Entry 9DMK (electron microscopy, 2.46 A resolution); this record covers chains C and D of the 7 polymer chains in the assembly.

== Chain C ==
Molecule: Acetylcholine receptor subunit alpha
From: Homo sapiens
UniProtKB: P02708 (ACHA_HUMAN); residues -19 to 437 here correspond to UniProt positions 1-457 (UniProt number = residue number + 20)
Amino-acid sequence (457 residues; row label = number of the first residue in the row; numbers below 1 keep their minus sign (Met-19 is residue -19)):
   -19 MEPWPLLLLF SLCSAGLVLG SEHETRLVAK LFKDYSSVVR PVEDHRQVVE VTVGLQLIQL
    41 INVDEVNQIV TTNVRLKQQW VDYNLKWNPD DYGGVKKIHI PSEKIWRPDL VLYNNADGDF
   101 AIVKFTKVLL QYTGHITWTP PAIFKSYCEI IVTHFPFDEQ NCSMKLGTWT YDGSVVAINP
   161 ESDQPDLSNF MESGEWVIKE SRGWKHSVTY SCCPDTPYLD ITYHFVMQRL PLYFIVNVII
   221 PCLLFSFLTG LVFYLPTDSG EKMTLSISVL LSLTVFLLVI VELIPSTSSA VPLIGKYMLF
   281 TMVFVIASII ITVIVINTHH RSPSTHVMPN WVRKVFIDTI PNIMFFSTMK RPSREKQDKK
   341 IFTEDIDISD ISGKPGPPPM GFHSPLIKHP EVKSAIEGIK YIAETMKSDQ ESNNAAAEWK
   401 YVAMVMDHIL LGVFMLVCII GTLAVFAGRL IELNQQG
Disordered / not traced: -19 to 0, 331-365, 437
Swiss-Prot annotation at these positions:
  - glycosylation: Asn141 (N-linked (GlcNAc...) asparagine)
Disulfides: Cys128-Cys142
Covalently attached groups: glycan linked to Asn141

== Chain D ==
Molecule: Acetylcholine receptor subunit delta
From: Homo sapiens
UniProtKB: Q07001 (ACHD_HUMAN); residues -20 to 496 here correspond to UniProt positions 1-517 (UniProt number = residue number + 21)
Amino-acid sequence (517 residues; row label = number of the first residue in the row; numbers below 1 keep their minus sign (Met-20 is residue -20)):
   -20 MEGPVLTLGL LAALAVCGSW GLNEEERLIR HLFQEKGYNK ELRPVAHKEE SVDVALALTL
    40 SNLISLKEVE ETLTTNVWIE HGWTDNRLKW NAEEFGNISV LRLPPDMVWL PEIVLENNND
   100 GSFQISYSCN VLVYHYGFVY WLPPAIFRSS CPISVTYFPF DWQNCSLKFS SLKYTAKEIT
   160 LSLKQDAKEN RTYPVEWIII DPEGFTENGE WEIVHRPARV NVDPRAPLDS PSRQDITFYL
   220 IIRRKPLFYI INILVPCVLI SFMVNLVFYL PADSGEKTSV AISVLLAQSV FLLLISKRLP
   280 ATSMAIPLIG KFLLFGMVLV TMVVVICVIV LNIHFRTPST HVLSEGVKKL FLETLPELLH
   340 MSRPAEDGPS PGALVRRSSS LGYISKAEEY FLLKSRSDLM FEKQSERHGL ARRLTTARRP
   400 PASSEQAQQE LFNELKPAVD GANFIVNHMR DQNNYNEEKD SWNRVARTVD RLCLFVVTPV
   460 MVVGTAWIFL QGVYNQPPPQ PFPGDPYSYN VQDKRFI
Disordered / not traced: -20 to 0, 345-407
Swiss-Prot annotation at these positions:
  - modified residue: Tyr369 (Phosphotyrosine)
  - glycosylation (N-linked (GlcNAc...) asparagine): Asn76, Asn143
Disulfides: Cys130-Cys144
Covalently attached groups: N-acetylglucosamine (NAG) linked to Asn143

== Chain C / chain D interface ==
Residue-residue contacts (104; chain C residue first):
  Val18(C) with Ile8(D), hydrophobic; Pro83(D), hydrophobic
  Val19(C) with Leu1(D), hydrophobic; Glu4(D); Ile8(D), hydrophobic
  Arg20(C) with Leu1(D); Glu4(D), salt bridge
  Val22(C) with Leu1(D)
  Asp24(C) with Leu1(D)
  His25(C) with Leu1(D); Glu3(D); Glu4(D); Gly75(D), hydrogen bond (side chain-backbone); Ile77(D)
  Asn47(C) with Ser44(D)
  Gln48(C) with Glu186(D); Gly188(D)
  Asp89(C) with Tyr106(D)
  Val91(C) with Tyr106(D), hydrophobic
  Tyr93(C) with Ser40(D); Trp57(D)
  Asn95(C) with Asn41(D), hydrogen bond (backbone-side chain); Asn55(D), hydrogen bond (backbone-side chain)
  Ala96(C) with Asn41(D); Ile43(D); Asn55(D); Ile125(D)
  Asp97(C) with Ile125(D)
  Phe100(C) with Asn55(D); Pro123(D), hydrophobic; Ala124(D); Ile125(D), hydrophobic
  Ala101(C) with Tyr106(D), hydrophobic
  Tyr127(C) with Asn41(D); Leu42(D), hydrogen bond (side chain-backbone); Thr185(D)
  Glu129(C) with Thr185(D)
  Trp149(C) with Trp57(D); Cys108(D); Leu121(D), hydrogen bond (side chain-backbone); Pro123(D)
  Thr150(C) with Arg81(D), hydrogen bond (backbone-side chain); Cys108(D); Asn109(D), hydrogen bond; Leu111(D)
  Tyr151(C) with Arg81(D)
  Asp152(C) with Arg81(D), salt bridge
  Gly240(C) with Glu255(D)
  Glu241(C) with Glu255(D)
  Met243(C) with Glu255(D); Val259(D), hydrophobic
  Thr244(C) with Glu255(D)
  Ile247(C) with Val259(D), hydrophobic; Ser262(D)
  Leu251(C) with Ser262(D); Leu265(D), hydrophobic
  Thr254(C) with Val269(D); Phe270(D)
  Leu257(C) with Asn231(D); Phe270(D), hydrophobic
  Ile264(C) with Phe227(D), hydrophobic; Asn231(D)
  Pro265(C) with Phe227(D)
  Ser266(C) with Phe227(D)
  Thr267(C) with Gly188(D); Phe227(D)
  Ser268(C) with Gly188(D), hydrogen bond (backbone-backbone); Lys224(D), hydrogen bond (side chain-backbone); Leu226(D), hydrogen bond (side chain-backbone); Phe227(D), hydrogen bond (side chain-backbone)
  Ser269(C) with Gly188(D)
  Leu279(C) with Ile230(D), hydrophobic; Val234(D), hydrophobic
  Met282(C) with Pro235(D), hydrophobic
  Ile286(C) with Leu238(D), hydrophobic
  Ile289(C) with Met242(D), hydrophobic
  Ile290(C) with Leu245(D), hydrophobic
  Val293(C) with Leu245(D); Leu249(D), hydrophobic
  Ile296(C) with Leu249(D), hydrophobic; Pro250(D)
  Asn297(C) with Tyr248(D), hydrogen bond (side chain-backbone)
  His300(C) with Pro250(D); Asp252(D)
  Arg301(C) with Tyr248(D), hydrogen bond
  Pro303(C) with Ala344(D)
  Ser304(C) with Pro343(D); Arg443(D)
  Thr305(C) with Ser341(D); Arg342(D)
  His306(C) with Ser341(D); Arg446(D)
  Val307(C) with Ala344(D)
  His369(C) with Phe411(D)
  Glu371(C) with Val418(D); Asn422(D)
  Val372(C) with Phe411(D), hydrophobic
  Ser374(C) with Asn422(D), hydrogen bond
  Ala375(C) with Asn422(D)
  Gly378(C) with Val425(D)
  Tyr381(C) with Arg429(D); Asn432(D), hydrogen bond
  Ile382(C) with Met428(D), hydrophobic
  Thr385(C) with Asn432(D)
Also at the interface, not in a pair above, chain C (72 interface residues in all): Glu23, Ile49, Asn64, Gly98, Val155, Lys242, Leu250, Leu258, Val261, Val271, Val283, Ile379
Also at the interface, not in a pair above, chain D (73 interface residues in all): Met86, Ser105, Arg127, Asn187, Glu189, Pro225, Ile239, Ser253, Ala266, Leu273, Arg277, Lys415, Asp419, Ala421

== Overview ==
Chain C and chain D form an interface of 72 and 73 residues respectively; the contacts include 15 hydrogen
bonds and 2 salt bridges. Polar contacts include Arg20(C)-Glu4(D), Asp152(C)-Arg81(D) and His25(C)-Gly75(D).
N-acetylglucosamine is covalently linked to Asn143(D).
Here chain C is Acetylcholine receptor subunit alpha and chain D is Acetylcholine receptor subunit delta, both
from Homo sapiens. Entry 9DMK (Human muscle nAChR with one fab1b-bound) was determined by electron microscopy
together with 9DMG, 9DMH, 9DMJ, 9DML, 9DMQ, 9DMS and 9DMT from the same study.
